PDB entry 6XV4 | X-ray diffraction, 1.90 A resolution | chain A

[Chain A]
Name: Ascorbate peroxidase
Source organism: Glycine max
Notes: EC 1.11.1.11
UniProt: Q43758 (Q43758_SOYBN); residues 2-250 here = UniProt positions 2-250
Chain sequence (261 residues; numbered -10 to 250; the number before each row is that of its first residue; numbers below 1 keep their minus sign (Met-10 is residue -10)):
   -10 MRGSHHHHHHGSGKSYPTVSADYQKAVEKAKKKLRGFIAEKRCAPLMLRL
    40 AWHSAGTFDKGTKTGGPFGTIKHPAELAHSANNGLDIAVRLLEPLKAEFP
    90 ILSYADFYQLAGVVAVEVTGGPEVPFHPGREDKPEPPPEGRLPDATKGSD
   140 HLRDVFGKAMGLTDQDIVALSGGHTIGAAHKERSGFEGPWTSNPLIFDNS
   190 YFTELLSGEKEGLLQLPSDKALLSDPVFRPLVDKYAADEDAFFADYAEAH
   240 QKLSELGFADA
Not modelled in the structure: -10 to 1, 250
Differences from the reference sequence: initiating methionine (-10); expression tag (-9 to 1)
Bound ions: heme Fe near His163 (its only coordinating residue here); K+: Thr164, Thr180, Asn182, Ile185, Asp187
Small-molecule neighbours:
  - ascorbic acid (ASC): Lys30, Arg31, Cys32, Pro34, Leu35, Ile76, Leu80, His169, Arg172
  - heme (HEM): Pro34, Leu35, Leu37, Arg38, Trp41, Pro132, Asp133, Ala134, Leu141, Phe145, Leu159, Ser160, Gly162, His163, Ile165, Gly166, Ala167, Ala168, His169, Arg172, Ser173, Gly174, Phe175, Trp179, Leu205, Ser207, Tyr235, Leu242
Reported in the primary citation:
  - binding site for ascorbic acid: Arg172
  - catalytic residues: Arg38, Arg172
  - contacts within the chain: Arg38-Asn72 (hydrogen bond)
  - catalytic residues: His42 (proposed by the authors, not directly observed)
  - binding site for heme: His169

[Overview]
Chain A binds heme and ascorbic acid. Thr164, Thr180, Asn182, Ile185 and Asp187 coordinate K+. The paper
reports catalytic residues Arg38, Arg172 and His42; a binding site for ascorbic acid at Arg172.
Chain A is Ascorbate peroxidase (Glycine max); the structure, Neutron structure of ferric ascorbate
peroxidase-ascorbate complex, was determined by X-ray diffraction together with 6TAE from the same study.
